Entry 8QBR (electron microscopy, 3.74 A resolution); this record covers chain A.

== Chain A ==
Molecule: Membrane-associated protein Vipp1
Source organism: Nostoc punctiforme
UniProt: B2J6D9 (VIPP1_NOSP7); residues 1-214 here = UniProt positions 1-214
Chain sequence (214 residues; row label = number of the first residue in the row):
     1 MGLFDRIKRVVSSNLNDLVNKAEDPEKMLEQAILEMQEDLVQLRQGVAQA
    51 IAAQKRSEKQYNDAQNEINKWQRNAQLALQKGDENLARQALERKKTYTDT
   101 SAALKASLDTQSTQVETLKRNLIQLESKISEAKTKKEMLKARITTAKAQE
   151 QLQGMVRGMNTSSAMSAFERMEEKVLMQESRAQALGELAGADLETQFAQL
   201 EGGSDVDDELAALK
Curated features (UniProtKB/Swiss-Prot):
  - mutagenesis: Phe197 to Leu200 (Forms fewer rings and filaments with uniform diameter, loss of tilting during oligomerization)
From the paper describing this entry:
  - conformationally variable residues: Ile68

== Summary ==
UniProt lists 5 mutagenesis sites. The paper reports conformational variability at Ile68.
Chain A is Membrane-associated protein Vipp1 (Nostoc punctiforme); the structure, Cryo-EM structure of Vipp1
helical filament with lattice 1 (Vipp1_L1), was determined by electron microscopy together with 8QBV, 8QBS and
8QBW from the same study.
